Entry 7L6O (electron microscopy, 3.90 A resolution); this record covers chains a and d of the 6 polymer chains in the assembly.

# Chain a
Protein: CH848.3.D0949.10.17chim.6R.DS.SOSIP.664 - gp120
From: Human immunodeficiency virus 1
UniProt: A0A1W6IPB2 (A0A1W6IPB2_9HIV1); the construct lacks a stretch of the UniProt sequence and is renumbered around it, so the offset changes along the chain: 34-132 = UniProt 30-128; 136-143 = UniProt 129-136; 153-185 = UniProt 139-171; 186-309 = UniProt 174-297; 6 more segments
Chain sequence (466 residues; numbered 31 to 506 plus 6 insertion-coded residues; 16 numbers in that range are skipped by the numbering (no residue carries them; nothing is unmodelled there); the number before each row is that of its first residue; a row labelled like 185A-185B holds insertion residues (185A, then the next letters in order)):
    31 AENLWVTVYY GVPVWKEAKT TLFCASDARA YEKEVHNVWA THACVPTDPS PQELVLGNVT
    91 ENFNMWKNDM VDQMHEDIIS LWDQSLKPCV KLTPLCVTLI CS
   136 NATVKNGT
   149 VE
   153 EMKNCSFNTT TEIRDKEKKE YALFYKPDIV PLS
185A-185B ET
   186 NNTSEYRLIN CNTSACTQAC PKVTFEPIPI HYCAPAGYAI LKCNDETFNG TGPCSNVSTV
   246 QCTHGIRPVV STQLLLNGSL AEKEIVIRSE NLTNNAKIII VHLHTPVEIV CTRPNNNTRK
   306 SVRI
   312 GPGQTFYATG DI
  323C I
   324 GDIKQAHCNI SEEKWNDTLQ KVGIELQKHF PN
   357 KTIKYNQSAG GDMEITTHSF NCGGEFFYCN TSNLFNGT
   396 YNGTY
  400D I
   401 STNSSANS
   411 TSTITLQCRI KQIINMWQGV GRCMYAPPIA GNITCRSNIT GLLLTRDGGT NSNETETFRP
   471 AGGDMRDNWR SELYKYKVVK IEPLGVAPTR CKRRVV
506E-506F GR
Differences from the reference sequence: expression tag (31-33); engineered mutation Cys-201 (Val189 in A0A1W6IPB2), Cys-433 (Ala417 in A0A1W6IPB2), Lys-490 (Glu474 in A0A1W6IPB2), Glu-492 (Gln476 in A0A1W6IPB2), Val-496 (Ile480 in A0A1W6IPB2), Arg-500 (Gly484 in A0A1W6IPB2), Cys-501 (Ala485 in A0A1W6IPB2), Gly-506E (Glu491 in A0A1W6IPB2)
Disulfide bonds: Cys-54/Cys-74, Cys-119/Cys-205, Cys-126/Cys-196, Cys-131/Cys-157, Cys-201/Cys-433, Cys-218/Cys-247, Cys-228/Cys-239, Cys-296/Cys-331, Cys-378/Cys-445, Cys-385/Cys-418
Covalent attachments: N-acetylglucosamine (NAG) linked to Asn-88, Asn-136, Asn-156, Asn-160, Asn-197, Asn-234, Asn-262, Asn-276, Asn-301, Asn-332, Asn-339, Asn-362, Ser-388, Asn-392, Asn-442, Asn-448; glycan linked to Asn-241

# Chain d
Protein: CH848.3.D0949.10.17chim.6R.DS.SOSIP.664 - gp41
From: Human immunodeficiency virus 1
Chain sequence (146 residues; each row starts with the number of its first residue):
   507 FLGFLGAAGS TMGAASMTLT VQARNLLSGI VQQQSNLLRA PEAQQHLLKL TVWGIKQLQA
   567 RVLAVERYLR DQQLLGIWGC SGKLICCTNV PWNSSWSNRN LSEIWDNMTW LQWDKEISNY
   627 TQIIYGLLEE SQNQQEKNEQ DLLALD
Disordered / not traced: 536-555
Disulfide bonds: Cys-586/Cys-592
Covalent attachments: N-acetylglucosamine (NAG) linked to Asn-599, Asn-625
Residues lining bound ligands: N-acetylglucosamine (NAG; 2-acetamido-2-deoxy-beta-D-glucopyranose): Gly-512, Gly-515, Ser-516

# How chain a and chain d interact
Residue-residue contacts - 10 pairs, chain a then chain d:
  Arg-500(a) / Leu-651(d)
  Cys-501(a) / Asp-647(d)
  Cys-501(a) / Ala-650(d)  hydrophobic
  Cys-501(a) / Leu-651(d)  hydrophobic
  Lys-502(a) / Ala-650(d)  hydrogen bond (backbone-backbone)
  Lys-502(a) / Leu-651(d)  hydrogen bond (side chain-backbone)
  Lys-502(a) / Asp-652(d)  salt bridge
  Arg-503(a) / Ala-650(d)
  Arg-506F(a) / Gln-646(d)  hydrogen bond (backbone-side chain)
  Arg-506F(a) / Asp-652(d)  salt bridge
Also at the interface, not in a pair above, chain d (6 interface residues in all): Leu-649

# In short
5 residues of chain a and 6 residues of chain d are in contact, with 3 hydrogen bonds and 2 salt bridges.
Polar pairs include Lys-502(a)/Asp-652(d), Arg-506F(a)/Asp-652(d) and Lys-502(a)/Leu-651(d). Bound to chain d:
N-acetylglucosamine.
Chain a is CH848.3.D0949.10.17chim.6R.DS.SOSIP.664 - gp120 and chain d is
CH848.3.D0949.10.17chim.6R.DS.SOSIP.664 - gp41, both from Human immunodeficiency virus 1; the structure,
Cryo-EM structure of HIV-1 Env CH848.3.D0949.10.17chim.6R.DS.SOSIP.664, was determined by electron microscopy,
deposited together with 6VTU, 6XRJ, 7L02, 7L06, 7L09, 7L6M, 7LU9 and 7LUA.
